Entry 4CR3 (electron microscopy, 9.30 A resolution (very low resolution: no residue pairs are listed; an interface is given only as per-side residue counts)); this record covers chains L and M of the 33 polymer chains in the assembly.

Chain L:
Protein: 26S protease subunit RPT4
From: Saccharomyces cerevisiae
Reference sequence: P53549 (PRS10_YEAST); numbering as in UniProt (aligned over 1-437)
Amino-acid sequence (437 residues; each row starts with the number of its first residue):
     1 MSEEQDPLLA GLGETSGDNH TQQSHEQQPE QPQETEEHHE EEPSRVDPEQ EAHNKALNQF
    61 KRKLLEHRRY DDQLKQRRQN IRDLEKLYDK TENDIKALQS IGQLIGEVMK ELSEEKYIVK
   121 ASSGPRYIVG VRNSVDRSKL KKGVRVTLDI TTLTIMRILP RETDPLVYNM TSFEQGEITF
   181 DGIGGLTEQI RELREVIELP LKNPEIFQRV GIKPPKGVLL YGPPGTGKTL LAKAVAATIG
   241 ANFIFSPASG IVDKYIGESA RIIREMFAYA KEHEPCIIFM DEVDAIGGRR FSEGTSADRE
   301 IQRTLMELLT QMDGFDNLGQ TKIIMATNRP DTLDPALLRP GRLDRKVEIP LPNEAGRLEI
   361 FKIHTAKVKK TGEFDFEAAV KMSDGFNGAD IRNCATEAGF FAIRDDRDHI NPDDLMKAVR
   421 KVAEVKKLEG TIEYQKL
Disordered / not traced: 1-66, 428-437
Curated features (UniProtKB/Swiss-Prot):
  - binding site (ATP): Gly222 to Thr229
  - modified residue: Ser2 (N-acetylserine)

Chain M:
Protein: 26S protease regulatory subunit 6A
From: Saccharomyces cerevisiae
Reference sequence: P33297 (PRS6A_YEAST); numbering as in UniProt (aligned over 1-434)
Amino-acid sequence (434 residues; row label = number of the first residue in the row):
     1 MATLEELDAQ TLPGDDELDQ EILNLSTQEL QTRAKLLDNE IRIFRSELQR LSHENNVMLE
    61 KIKDNKEKIK NNRQLPYLVA NVVEVMDMNE IEDKENSEST TQGGNVNLDN TAVGKAAVVK
   121 TSSRQTVFLP MVGLVDPDKL KPNDLVGVNK DSYLILDTLP SEFDSRVKAM EVDEKPTETY
   181 SDVGGLDKQI EELVEAIVLP MKRADKFKDM GIRAPKGALM YGPPGTGKTL LARACAAQTN
   241 ATFLKLAAPQ LVQMYIGEGA KLVRDAFALA KEKAPTIIFI DELDAIGTKR FDSEKSGDRE
   301 VQRTMLELLN QLDGFSSDDR VKVLAATNRV DVLDPALLRS GRLDRKIEFP LPSEDSRAQI
   361 LQIHSRKMTT DDDINWQELA RSTDEFNGAQ LKAVTVEAGM IALRNGQSSV KHEDFVEGIS
   421 EVQARKSKSV SFYA
Disordered / not traced: 1-40, 86-112
Curated features (UniProtKB/Swiss-Prot):
  - binding site (ATP): Gly222 to Thr229
  - modified residue: Ala2 (N-acetylalanine), Tyr180 (Phosphotyrosine)

Chain L / chain M interface:
At this resolution (9 A) residue pairs are not listed: 85 residues of chain L and 73 of chain M lie at the interface.

Overview:
Chain L and chain M form an interface of 85 and 73 residues respectively. UniProt lists 8 ATP-binding residues
on chain L; 8 ATP-binding residues on chain M.
Here chain L is 26S protease subunit RPT4 and chain M is 26S protease regulatory subunit 6A, both from
Saccharomyces cerevisiae. Entry 4CR3 (Deep classification of a large cryo-EM dataset defines the
conformational landscape of the 26S proteasome) was determined by electron microscopy (same publication as
4CR2 and 4CR4).
